2JKF - chain A; structure by X-ray diffraction, 2.31 A resolution.

# Chain A
Protein: Profilin
Organism: Plasmodium falciparum
UniProt: Q8I2J4 (Q8I2J4_PLAF7); numbering as in UniProt (aligned over 1-171)
Chain sequence (179 residues; numbered 1 to 179; the number before each row is that of its first residue):
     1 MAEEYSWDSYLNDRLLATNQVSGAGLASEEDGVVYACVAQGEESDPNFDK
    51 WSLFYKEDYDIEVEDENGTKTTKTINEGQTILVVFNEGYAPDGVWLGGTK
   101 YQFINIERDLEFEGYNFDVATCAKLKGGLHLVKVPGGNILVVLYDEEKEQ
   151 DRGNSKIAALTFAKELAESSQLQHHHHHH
Disordered / not traced: 1-4, 175-179
Curated features (UniProtKB/Swiss-Prot):
  - region: Tyr5 to Tyr10 (Pro-rich sequence-binding), Lys100 to Phe112 (Actin-binding), Arg152 to Lys156 (Actin-binding)
  - motif: Phe48 to Phe54 (Plasmodium-specific profilin mini-domain)
  - site: Tyr35 (Interaction with Pro-rich sequence), Tyr89 (Interaction with actin)

# In short
Chain A is Profilin (Plasmodium falciparum); the structure, Plasmodium falciparum profilin, was determined by
X-ray diffraction together with 2JKG from the same study.
